PDB entry 7SIH | X-ray diffraction, 1.90 A resolution | chains A and B of the 3 polymer chains in the assembly

[Chain A]
Protein: MHC class I antigen
From: Homo sapiens
UniProt: F4NBT5 (F4NBT5_HUMAN); residues 1-276 here correspond to UniProt positions 25-300 (UniProt number = residue number + 24)
Amino-acid sequence (276 residues; each row starts with the number of its first residue):
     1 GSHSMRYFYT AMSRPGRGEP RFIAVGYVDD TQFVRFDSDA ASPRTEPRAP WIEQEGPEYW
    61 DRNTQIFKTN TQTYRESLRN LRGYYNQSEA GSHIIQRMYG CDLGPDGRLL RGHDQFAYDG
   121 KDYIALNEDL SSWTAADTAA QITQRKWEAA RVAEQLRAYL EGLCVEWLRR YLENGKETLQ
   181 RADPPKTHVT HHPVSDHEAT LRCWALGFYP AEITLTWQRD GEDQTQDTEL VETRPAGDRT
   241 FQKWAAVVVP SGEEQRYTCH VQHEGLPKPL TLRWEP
Cystine bridges: C101-C164, C203-C259
From the paper describing this entry:
  - specificity-determining residues: F116

[Chain B]
Protein: Beta-2-microglobulin
From: Homo sapiens
UniProt: P61769 (B2MG_HUMAN); residues 1-99 here correspond to UniProt positions 21-119 (UniProt number = residue number + 20)
Amino-acid sequence (99 residues; numbered 1 to 99; the number before each row is that of its first residue):
     1 IQRTPKIQVY SRHPAENGKS NFLNCYVSGF HPSDIEVDLL KNGERIEKVE HSDLSFSKDW
    61 SFYLLYYTEF TPTEKDEYAC RVNHVTLSQP KIVKWDRDM
UniProt features mapped onto this chain:
  - modified residue: Q2 (Pyrrolidone carboxylic acid)
  - glycosylation: I1 (N-linked (Glc) (glycation) isoleucine), K19 (N-linked (Glc) (glycation) lysine), K41 (N-linked (Glc) (glycation) lysine), K48 (N-linked (Glc) (glycation) lysine), K58 (N-linked (Glc) (glycation) lysine), K91 (N-linked (Glc) (glycation) lysine), K94 (N-linked (Glc) (glycation) lysine)
Cystine bridges: C25-C80

[How chain A and chain B interact]
Residue-residue contacts - 61 pairs, chain A then chain B:
  F8(A) - S55(B)
  F8(A) - F56(B)  hydrophobic
  Y9(A) - F56(B)
  T10(A) - F56(B)
  T10(A) - F62(B)
  M12(A) - S33(B)
  M12(A) - D34(B)
  R17(A) - D34(B)  salt bridge
  V25(A) - D53(B)
  V25(A) - L54(B)
  V25(A) - S55(B)
  Y27(A) - S55(B)
  Y27(A) - Y63(B)  hydrogen bond
  Q32(A) - D53(B)  hydrogen bond
  R35(A) - D53(B)  salt bridge
  R48(A) - D53(B)  salt bridge
  I94(A) - P32(B)  hydrophobic
  I94(A) - S33(B)
  Q96(A) - H31(B)  hydrogen bond
  Q96(A) - F56(B)
  Q96(A) - W60(B)  hydrogen bond (side chain-backbone)
  Q96(A) - F62(B)
  R97(A) - F56(B)
  M98(A) - F56(B)  hydrophobic
  M98(A) - K58(B)
  M98(A) - W60(B)  hydrophobic
  Q115(A) - W60(B)
  F116(A) - W60(B)
  A117(A) - W60(B)  hydrophobic
  D119(A) - I1(B)
  D119(A) - H31(B)
  G120(A) - R3(B)  hydrogen bond (backbone-side chain)
  G120(A) - H31(B)
  G120(A) - W60(B)
  D122(A) - W60(B)  hydrogen bond
  H192(A) - D98(B)  salt bridge
  R202(A) - D98(B)  hydrogen bond (side chain-backbone)
  W204(A) - D98(B)
  W204(A) - M99(B)
  V231(A) - Q8(B)
  E232(A) - Q8(B)  hydrogen bond (backbone-side chain)
  E232(A) - Y26(B)  hydrogen bond
  E232(A) - S28(B)  hydrogen bond
  T233(A) - Y26(B)
  R234(A) - Q8(B)  hydrogen bond
  R234(A) - Y10(B)
  R234(A) - Y26(B)
  R234(A) - M99(B)  hydrogen bond (side chain-backbone)
  P235(A) - Y10(B)  hydrogen bond (backbone-side chain)
  P235(A) - N24(B)
  P235(A) - Y26(B)
  P235(A) - L65(B)  hydrophobic
  A236(A) - R12(B)  hydrogen bond (backbone-side chain)
  A236(A) - N24(B)  hydrogen bond (backbone-side chain)
  G237(A) - R12(B)  hydrogen bond (backbone-side chain)
  D238(A) - R12(B)
  D238(A) - H13(B)
  Q242(A) - Y10(B)
  Q242(A) - S11(B)  hydrogen bond (side chain-backbone)
  Q242(A) - R12(B)  hydrogen bond (side chain-backbone)
  W244(A) - M99(B)  hydrogen bond (side chain-backbone)
Other interface residues (no listed pair), chain A (35 interface residues in all): R21, I23
Other interface residues (no listed pair), chain B (28 interface residues in all): K6, S57, D59

[In short]
35 residues of chain A face 28 of chain B across their interface; the contacts include 19 hydrogen bonds and 4
salt bridges. Polar pairs include R17(A)-D34(B), R35(A)-D53(B) and R48(A)-D53(B). From the paper: the
specificity determinant F116(A).
Here chain A is MHC class I antigen and chain B is Beta-2-microglobulin, both from Homo sapiens. Entry 7SIH
(Crystal Structure of HLA B*3503 in complex with NPDIVIYQY, an 9-mer epitope from HIV-I) was determined by
X-ray diffraction together with 7SIF and 7SIG from the same study.
